Entry 5MXB (X-ray diffraction, 1.51 A resolution); this record covers chain A.

[Chain A]
Molecule: Class 10 plant pathogenesis-related protein
Organism: Lupinus luteus
UniProtKB: Q9LLQ2 (Q9LLQ2_LUPLU); residues 1-155 here correspond to UniProt positions 2-156 (UniProt number = residue number + 1)
Sequence (155 residues; each row starts with the number of its first residue):
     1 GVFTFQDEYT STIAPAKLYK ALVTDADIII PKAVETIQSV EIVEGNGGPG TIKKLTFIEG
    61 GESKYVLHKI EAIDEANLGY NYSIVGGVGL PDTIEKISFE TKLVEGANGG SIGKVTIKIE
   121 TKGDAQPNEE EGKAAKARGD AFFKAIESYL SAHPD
Ion coordination: Na+: P31, V34, I37
Residues lining bound ligands:
  - Melatonin (ML1; N-[2-(5-methoxy-1H-indol-3-yl)ethyl]acetamide), molecule 1: Y9, L22, V23, I30, L55, H68, Y80, Y82, T101, K102, L103, G113, K114, V115, G139, F142, F143
  - Melatonin (ML1), molecule 2: V34, T36, I37, L55, F57, V66, Y82, F99, R138, G139, A141, F142
Curated features (UniProtKB/Swiss-Prot):
  - binding site (trans-zeatin): D7, E59, H68, Y80, Y82
  - binding site (Ca(2+)): P31, V34, I37
  - binding site (melatonin): Y82

[In short]
Bound to chain A: Melatonin. The Na+ site is built by P31, V34 and I37. From UniProt: 5 trans-zeatin-binding
residues, 3 Ca2+-binding residues and melatonin-binding residue Y82.
Chain A is Class 10 plant pathogenesis-related protein (Lupinus luteus); the structure, Crystal structure of
yellow lupin LLPR-10.2B protein in complex with melatonin, was determined by X-ray diffraction (same
publication as 5MXW).
